PDB entry 7MKD | electron microscopy, 3.20 A resolution | chains G and I of the 9 polymer chains in the assembly

[Chain G]
Protein: DNA-directed RNA polymerase subunit alpha
Source organism: Escherichia coli
Notes: EC 2.7.7.6
UniProt: A0A073G207 (A0A073G207_ECOLX); residue numbers follow UniProt; this construct covers 1-329
Amino-acid sequence (329 residues; numbered 1 to 329; the number before each row is that of its first residue):
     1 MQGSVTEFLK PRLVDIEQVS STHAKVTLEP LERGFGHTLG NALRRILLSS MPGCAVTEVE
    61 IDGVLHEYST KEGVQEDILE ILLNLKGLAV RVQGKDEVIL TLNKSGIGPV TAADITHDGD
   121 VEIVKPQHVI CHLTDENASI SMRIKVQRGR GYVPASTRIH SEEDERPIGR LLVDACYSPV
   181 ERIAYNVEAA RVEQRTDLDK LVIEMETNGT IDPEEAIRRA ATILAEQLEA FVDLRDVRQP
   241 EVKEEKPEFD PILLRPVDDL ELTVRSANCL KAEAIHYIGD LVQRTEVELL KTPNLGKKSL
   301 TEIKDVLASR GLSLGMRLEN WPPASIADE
Disordered / not traced: 1-4, 238-329

[Chain I]
Protein: DNA-directed RNA polymerase subunit beta
Source organism: Escherichia coli
Notes: EC 2.7.7.6
UniProt: P0A8V4 (RPOB_ECO57); residue numbers follow UniProt; this construct covers 1-1342
Amino-acid sequence (1342 residues; each row starts with the number of its first residue):
     1 MVYSYTEKKR IRKDFGKRPQ VLDVPYLLSI QLDSFQKFIE QDPEGQYGLE AAFRSVFPIQ
    61 SYSGNSELQY VSYRLGEPVF DVQECQIRGV TYSAPLRVKL RLVIYEREAP EGTVKDIKEQ
   121 EVYMGEIPLM TDNGTFVING TERVIVSQLH RSPGVFFDSD KGKTHSSGKV LYNARIIPYR
   181 GSWLDFEFDP KDNLFVRIDR RRKLPATIIL RALNYTTEQI LDLFFEKVIF EIRDNKLQME
   241 LVPERLRGET ASFDIEANGK VYVEKGRRIT ARHIRQLEKD DVKLIEVPVE YIAGKVVAKD
   301 YIDESTGELI CAANMELSLD LLAKLSQSGH KRIETLFTND LDHGPYISET LRVDPTNDRL
   361 SALVEIYRMM RPGEPPTREA AESLFENLFF SEDRYDLSAV GRMKFNRSLL REEIEGSGIL
   421 SKDDIIDVMK KLIDIRNGKG EVDDIDHLGN RRIRSVGEMA ENQFRVGLVR VERAVKERLS
   481 LGDLDTLMPQ DMINAKPISA AVKEFFGSSQ LSQFMDQNNP LSEITHKRRI SALGPGGLTR
   541 ERAGFEVRDV HPTHYGRVCP IETPEGPNIG LINSLSVYAQ TNEYGFLETP YRKVTDGVVT
   601 DEIHYLSAIE EGNYVIAQAN SNLDEEGHFV EDLVTCRSKG ESSLFSRDQV DYMDVSTQQV
   661 VSVGASLIPF LEHDDANRAL MGANMQRQAV PTLRADKPLV GTGMERAVAV DSGVTAVAKR
   721 GGVVQYVDAS RIVIKVNEDE MYPGEAGIDI YNLTKYTRSN QNTCINQMPC VSLGEPVERG
   781 DVLADGPSTD LGELALGQNM RVAFMPWNGY NFEDSILVSE RVVQEDRFTT IHIQELACVS
   841 RDTKLGPEEI TADIPNVGEA ALSKLDESGI VYIGAEVTGG DILVGKVTPK GETQLTPEEK
   901 LLRAIFGEKA SDVKDSSLRV PNGVSGTVID VQVFTRDGVE KDKRALEIEE MQLKQAKKDL
   961 SEELQILEAG LFSRIRAVLV AGGVEAEKLD KLPRDRWLEL GLTDEEKQNQ LEQLAEQYDE
  1021 LKHEFEKKLE AKRRKITQGD DLAPGVLKIV KVYLAVKRRI QPGDKMAGRH GNKGVISKIN
  1081 PIEDMPYDEN GTPVDIVLNP LGVPSRMNIG QILETHLGMA AKGIGDKINA MLKQQQEVAK
  1141 LREFIQRAYD LGADVRQKVD LSTFSDEEVM RLAENLRKGM PIATPVFDGA KEAEIKELLK
  1201 LGDLPTSGQI RLYDGRTGEQ FERPVTVGYM YMLKLNHLVD DKMHARSTGS YSLVTQQPLG
  1261 GKAQFGGQRF GEMEVWALEA YGAAYTLQEM LTVKSDDVNG RTKMYKNIVD GNHQMEPGMP
  1321 ESFNVLLKEI RSLGINIELE DE
Disordered / not traced: 1, 1342
Ligand contacts:
  - chapso (1N7), molecule 1: Gln46, Tyr47, Tyr179, Ser398, Ala399, Val400, Arg452, Glu458, Glu461, Glu583, Tyr584
  - chapso (1N7), molecule 2: Gln725, Tyr726, Glu962, Ile966, Ala969
Swiss-Prot annotation at these positions:
  - modified residue (N6-acetyllysine): Lys1022, Lys1200
What the authors report for this chain:
  - binding site for Nontemplate strand of lambda PR promoter DNA: Arg371
  - binding site for Template strand of lambda PR promoter DNA: Arg470, Lys496

[How chain G and chain I interact]
Contacting residue pairs (59):
  Asn41(G) - Gly1215(I)
  Asn41(G) - Arg1216(I)  hydrogen bond (side chain-backbone)
  Asn41(G) - Thr1217(I)  hydrogen bond (side chain-backbone)
  Asn41(G) - Gly1218(I)
  Arg44(G) - Glu1083(I)
  Arg44(G) - Tyr1087(I)
  Arg44(G) - Gly1091(I)
  Arg45(G) - Glu1083(I)  hydrogen bond (side chain-backbone)
  Arg45(G) - Asp1084(I)  salt bridge
  Arg45(G) - Gly1215(I)  hydrogen bond (side chain-backbone)
  Arg45(G) - Arg1216(I)
  Leu48(G) - Glu1083(I)
  Ser49(G) - Glu1083(I)  hydrogen bond
  Leu65(G) - Ile873(I)
  His66(G) - Thr927(I)
  His66(G) - Ile929(I)
  Glu67(G) - Lys1057(I)  salt bridge
  Tyr68(G) - Tyr756(I)
  Tyr68(G) - Ile831(I)  hydrophobic
  Tyr68(G) - Ala1055(I)
  Tyr68(G) - Lys1057(I)
  Thr70(G) - Lys755(I)
  Lys71(G) - Asp728(I)
  Glu72(G) - Asp728(I)
  Glu72(G) - Lys958(I)  salt bridge
  Gly73(G) - Asp728(I)  hydrogen bond (backbone-side chain)
  Val74(G) - Asp728(I)
  Val74(G) - Ala729(I)  hydrogen bond (backbone-backbone)
  Gln75(G) - Ala729(I)
  Gln75(G) - Val771(I)  hydrogen bond (side chain-backbone)
  Glu76(G) - Ala729(I)
  Asp77(G) - Lys755(I)  salt bridge
  Asp77(G) - Tyr756(I)  hydrogen bond
  Asp77(G) - Met768(I)
  Leu79(G) - Leu693(I)  hydrophobic
  Leu79(G) - Tyr756(I)
  Leu79(G) - Ile831(I)  hydrophobic
  Leu79(G) - Lys1057(I)
  Glu80(G) - Met768(I)
  Leu83(G) - Arg694(I)
  Lys86(G) - Gln824(I)  hydrogen bond (side chain-backbone)
  Thr134(G) - Tyr726(I)
  Thr134(G) - Val727(I)  hydrogen bond (side chain-backbone)
  Thr134(G) - Leu773(I)
  Tyr152(G) - Val823(I)
  Tyr152(G) - Gln824(I)
  Ser156(G) - Arg1059(I)
  Ile168(G) - Ile873(I)
  Ile168(G) - Gly874(I)
  Asp174(G) - Asp826(I)
  Asp174(G) - Arg1059(I)  salt bridge
  Cys176(G) - Gln824(I)  hydrogen bond
  Glu181(G) - Arg821(I)  hydrogen bond (backbone-side chain)
  Arg182(G) - Asn1090(I)  hydrogen bond (side chain-backbone)
  Ile183(G) - Gly1091(I)
  Ala184(G) - Asn1090(I)
  Ala184(G) - Gly1091(I)
  Tyr185(G) - Tyr1087(I)  hydrogen bond
  Tyr185(G) - Gly1218(I)
Interface residues without a listed pair, chain G (36 interface residues in all): Asp135, Ala155, Ile159, Val180
Interface residues without a listed pair, chain I (43 interface residues in all): Asn766, Pro769, Ser772, Ala875, Glu876, Val928, Glu962, Val1056, Thr1092, Pro1093

[Overview]
Chain G and chain I form an interface of 36 and 43 residues respectively, with 15 hydrogen bonds and 5 salt
bridges. Polar pairs include Arg45(G)-Asp1084(I), Glu67(G)-Lys1057(I) and Glu72(G)-Lys958(I). From the paper:
a binding site for Template strand of lambda PR promoter DNA at Arg470(I) and Lys496(I); a binding site for
Nontemplate strand of lambda PR promoter DNA at Arg371(I).
Here chain G is DNA-directed RNA polymerase subunit alpha and chain I is DNA-directed RNA polymerase subunit
beta, both from Escherichia coli. Entry 7MKD (Cryo-EM structure of Escherichia coli RNA polymerase bound to
lambda PR promoter DNA (class 1)) was determined by electron microscopy (same publication as 7MKE, 7MKI and
7MKJ).
